Entry 6YDM (X-ray diffraction, 2.10 A resolution); this record covers chain A.

== Chain A ==
Molecule: Beta-phosphoglucomutase
Source organism: Lactococcus lactis subsp. lactis (strain IL1403)
Notes: EC 5.4.2.6
UniProtKB: P71447 (PGMB_LACLA); residue numbers follow UniProt; this construct covers 1-221
Amino-acid sequence (221 residues; each row starts with the number of its first residue):
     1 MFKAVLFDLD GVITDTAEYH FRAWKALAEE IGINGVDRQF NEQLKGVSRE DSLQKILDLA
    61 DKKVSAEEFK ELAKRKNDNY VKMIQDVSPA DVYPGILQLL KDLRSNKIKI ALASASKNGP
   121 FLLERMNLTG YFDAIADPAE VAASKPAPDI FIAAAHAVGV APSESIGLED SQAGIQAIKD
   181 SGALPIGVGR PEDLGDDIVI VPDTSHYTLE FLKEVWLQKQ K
Not modelled in the structure: 220-221
Sequence notes: engineered mutation Arg125 (Lys in P71447), His206 (Tyr in P71447)
Metal / ion sites: Mg2+: Asp8, Asp10, Glu169, Asp170
UniProt features mapped onto this chain:
  - active site: Asp8 (Nucleophile), Asp10 (Proton donor/acceptor)
  - binding site (Mg(2+)): Asp8, Asp10, Asp170
  - binding site (beta-D-glucose 6-phosphate): Asp10, Gly46, Val47, Arg49, Ser116, Lys117, Asn118
  - site (Important for catalytic activity and assists the phosphoryl transfer reaction to Asp8 by balancing charge and orienting the reacting groups): Ser114, Lys145
  - modified residue: Asp8 (4-aspartylphosphate)
  - mutagenesis: Asp8 (D8A/E: Inactive), Asp10 (D10A/E/N/S: Inactive), Thr16 (T16P: 500-fold reduction in the rate constant for Asp-8 phosphorylation by beta-G1,6bisP ...), His20 (H20A: Impairs Asp-8 phosphorylation by beta-G1,6bisP and phosphoryl transfer from the phospho-Asp8 to the substrate beta-G1P ...), Lys45 (K45A: 20'000-fold decrease in catalytic efficiency), Gly46 (G46A: 1'000'000-fold decrease in catalytic efficiency; G46P: 100'000-fold decrease in catalytic efficiency; G46V: 10'000-fold decrease in catalytic efficiency), Arg49 (R49K: 1'000'000-fold decrease in catalytic efficiency), Ser52 (S52A: Wild-type activity), Lys76 (K76A: 100-fold reduction in the conversion of beta-G1P to G6P in the presence of beta-G1,6bisP), Asp170 (D170A: Impaired, but active with an increase in the affinity for G1P)
What the authors report for this chain:
  - binding site for citric acid: His20, Val47 to Arg49
  - catalytic residues: Asp8 (citing earlier work)

== Summary ==
Asp8, Asp10, Glu169 and Asp170 form the Mg2+ site. Curated annotation (UniProt) lists active-site residues
Asp8 and Asp10, 3 Mg2+-binding residues, 7 beta-D-glucose 6-phosphate-binding residues and 10 mutagenesis
sites. From the paper: the catalytic residue Asp8; a binding site for citric acid at His20 and Val47.
Chain A is Beta-phosphoglucomutase (Lactococcus lactis subsp. lactis (strain IL1403)); the structure,
beta-phosphoglucomutase from Lactococcus lactis with citrate, tris and acetate bound, was determined by X-ray
diffraction together with 6YDJ, 6YDK and 6YDL from the same study.
